PDB entry 9EZY | electron microscopy, 2.56 A resolution | chains A and E of the 5 polymer chains in the assembly

Chain A:
Protein: Helicase/UvrB N-terminal domain-containing protein
Organism: Vibrio cholerae
Reference sequence: Q9KR72 (Q9KR72_VIBCH); residues 1-1190 here correspond to UniProt positions 31-1220 (UniProt number = residue number + 30)
Amino-acid sequence (1193 residues; row label = number of the first residue in the row; numbers below 1 keep their minus sign (Ser-2 is residue -2)):
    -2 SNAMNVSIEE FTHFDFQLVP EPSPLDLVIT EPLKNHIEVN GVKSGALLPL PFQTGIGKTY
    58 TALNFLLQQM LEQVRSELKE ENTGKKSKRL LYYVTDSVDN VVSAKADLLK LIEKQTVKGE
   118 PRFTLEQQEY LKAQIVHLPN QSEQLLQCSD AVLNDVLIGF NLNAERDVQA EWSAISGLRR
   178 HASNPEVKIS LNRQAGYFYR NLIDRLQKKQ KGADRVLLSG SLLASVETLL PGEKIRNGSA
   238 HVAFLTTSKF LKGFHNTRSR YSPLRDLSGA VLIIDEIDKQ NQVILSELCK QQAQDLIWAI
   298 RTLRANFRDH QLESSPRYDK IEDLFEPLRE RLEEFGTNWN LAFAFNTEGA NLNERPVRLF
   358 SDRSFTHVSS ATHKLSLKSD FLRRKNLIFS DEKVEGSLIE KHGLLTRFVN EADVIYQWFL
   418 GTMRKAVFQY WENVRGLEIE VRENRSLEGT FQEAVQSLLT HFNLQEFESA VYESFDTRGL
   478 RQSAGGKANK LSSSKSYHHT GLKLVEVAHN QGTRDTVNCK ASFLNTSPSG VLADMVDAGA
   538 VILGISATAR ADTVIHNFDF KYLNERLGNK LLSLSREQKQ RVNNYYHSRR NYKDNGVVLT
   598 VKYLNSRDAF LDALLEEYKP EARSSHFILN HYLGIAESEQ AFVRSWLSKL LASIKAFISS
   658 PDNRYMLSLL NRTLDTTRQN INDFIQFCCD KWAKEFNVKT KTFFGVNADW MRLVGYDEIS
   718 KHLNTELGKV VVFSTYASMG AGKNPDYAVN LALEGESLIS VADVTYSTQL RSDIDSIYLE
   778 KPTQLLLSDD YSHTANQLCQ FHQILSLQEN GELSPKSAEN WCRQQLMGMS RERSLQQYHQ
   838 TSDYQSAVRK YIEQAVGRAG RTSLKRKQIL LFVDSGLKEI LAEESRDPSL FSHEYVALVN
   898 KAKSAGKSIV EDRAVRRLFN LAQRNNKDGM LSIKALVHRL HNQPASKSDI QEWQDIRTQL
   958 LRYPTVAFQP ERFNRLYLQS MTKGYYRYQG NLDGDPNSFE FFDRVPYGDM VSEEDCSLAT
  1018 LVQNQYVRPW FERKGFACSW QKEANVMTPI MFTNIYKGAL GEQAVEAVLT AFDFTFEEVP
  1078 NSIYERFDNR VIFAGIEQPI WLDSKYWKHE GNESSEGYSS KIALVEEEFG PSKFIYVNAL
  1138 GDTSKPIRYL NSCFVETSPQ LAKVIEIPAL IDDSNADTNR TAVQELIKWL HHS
Unresolved in the structure: -2 to 2, 78-85, 345-352, 388-399, 433-443, 761-766, 901-908, 1107-1112
Differences from the reference sequence: expression tag (-2 to 0); variant Pro29 (Ser59 in Q9KR72)
What the authors report for this chain:
  - mutagenesis - K55A, K1102A: abolished catalytic activity
  - binding site for Non-target DNA strand (chain E): Tyr194, Phe639, Gln781, Arg828

Chain E:
Molecule: Non-target DNA strand
Sequence (66 nucleotides; each row starts with the number of its first residue; numbers below 1 keep their minus sign (DT-24 is residue -24)):
   -24 TAAGGTAGCA TTGTCCACCG TAGTTACCAG TTTTTTTTTT TTTTCGACGA CAACGATCAG
    36 ATAGAT
Unresolved in the structure: -24 to 0, 20-41

Chain A / chain E interface:
Residue-residue contacts - 55 pairs, chain A then chain E:
  Asp93(A) - DT16(E)  sugar contact
  Ser94(A) - DT16(E)  phosphate contact
  Val95(A) - DT16(E)  hydrogen bond to the phosphate
  Val95(A) - DT17(E)  phosphate contact
  Asn137(A) - DT17(E)  hydrogen bond to the phosphate
  Asn137(A) - DT18(E)  phosphate contact
  Gln138(A) - DT18(E)  hydrogen bond to the phosphate
  Gln138(A) - DT19(E)  phosphate contact
  Gly193(A) - DT19(E)  base contact
  Tyr194(A) - DT19(E)  stacking on the base
  Arg197(A) - DT19(E)  salt bridge to the phosphate
  Thr243(A) - DT16(E)  hydrogen bond to the phosphate
  Thr243(A) - DT17(E)  hydrogen bond to the phosphate
  Ser245(A) - DT16(E)  hydrogen bond to the sugar
  Ser245(A) - DT17(E)  sugar contact
  Lys246(A) - DT17(E)  sugar contact
  Lys246(A) - DT18(E)  salt bridge to the phosphate
  Lys249(A) - DT17(E)  base contact
  Arg257(A) - DT18(E)  salt bridge to the phosphate
  Lys287(A) - DT16(E)  base contact
  Lys287(A) - DT17(E)  base contact
  Phe639(A) - DT11(E)  stacking on the base
  Phe639(A) - DT12(E)  phosphate contact
  Asn668(A) - DT12(E)  phosphate contact
  Asn668(A) - DT13(E)  sugar contact
  Arg669(A) - DT12(E)  salt bridge to the phosphate
  Arg669(A) - DT13(E)  phosphate contact
  Thr670(A) - DT13(E)  hydrogen bond to the phosphate
  Arg675(A) - DT13(E)  salt bridge to the phosphate
  Asn704(A) - DT14(E)  phosphate contact
  Ala705(A) - DT14(E)  hydrogen bond to the phosphate
  Ala705(A) - DT15(E)  phosphate contact
  Arg709(A) - DT15(E)  salt bridge to the phosphate
  Thr732(A) - DT13(E)  phosphate contact
  Ala734(A) - DT13(E)  base contact
  Ala734(A) - DT14(E)  sugar contact
  Ser735(A) - DT13(E)  hydrogen bond to the phosphate
  Ser735(A) - DT14(E)  hydrogen bond to the phosphate
  Lys740(A) - DT15(E)  salt bridge to the phosphate
  Thr780(A) - DT11(E)  hydrogen bond to the phosphate
  Thr780(A) - DT12(E)  phosphate contact
  Gln781(A) - DT11(E)  hydrogen bond to the phosphate
  Gln781(A) - DT12(E)  base contact
  Leu783(A) - DT12(E)  base contact
  Ser785(A) - DT12(E)  hydrogen bond to the base
  Arg828(A) - DT12(E)  hydrogen bond to the base
  Glu829(A) - DT9(E)  base contact
  Glu829(A) - DT10(E)  base contact
  Arg830(A) - DT9(E)  hydrogen bond to the sugar
  Leu832(A) - DT10(E)  phosphate contact
  Leu832(A) - DT11(E)  phosphate contact
  Gln833(A) - DT9(E)  phosphate contact
  Gln833(A) - DT10(E)  phosphate contact
  His836(A) - DT10(E)  phosphate contact
  His836(A) - DT11(E)  salt bridge to the phosphate
Other interface residues (no listed pair), chain A (41 interface residues in all): Pro136, Arg190, Gly250, Asp787, Gln837

Overview:
The interface between chain A and chain E involves 41 residues on one side and 11 on the other; the contacts
include 15 hydrogen bonds, 8 salt bridges and 2 aromatic stacking contacts. Polar contacts include
Ser785(A)-DT12(E), Arg828(A)-DT12(E) and Ser245(A)-DT16(E). From the paper: a binding site for Non-target DNA
strand (chain E) at Tyr194(A), Phe639(A) and Gln781(A) among others; K55A and K1102A of chain A abolish
catalytic activity.
Chain A is Helicase/UvrB N-terminal domain-containing protein (Vibrio cholerae) and chain E is Non-target DNA
strand; the structure, Vibrio cholerae DdmD-DdmE holo complex, was determined by electron microscopy together
with 9EZX from the same study.
